Entry 2J0D (X-ray diffraction, 2.75 A resolution); this record covers chain A.

== Chain A ==
Protein: Cytochrome P450 3A4
Source organism: Homo sapiens
Notes: EC 1.14.14.1, 1.14.13.67, 1.14.13.97; fragment: soluble domain, residues 24-502
UniProtKB: P08684 (CP3A4_HUMAN); residues 25-503 here correspond to UniProt positions 24-502 (UniProt number = residue number - 1)
Amino-acid sequence (485 residues; numbered 23 to 507; the number before each row is that of its first residue):
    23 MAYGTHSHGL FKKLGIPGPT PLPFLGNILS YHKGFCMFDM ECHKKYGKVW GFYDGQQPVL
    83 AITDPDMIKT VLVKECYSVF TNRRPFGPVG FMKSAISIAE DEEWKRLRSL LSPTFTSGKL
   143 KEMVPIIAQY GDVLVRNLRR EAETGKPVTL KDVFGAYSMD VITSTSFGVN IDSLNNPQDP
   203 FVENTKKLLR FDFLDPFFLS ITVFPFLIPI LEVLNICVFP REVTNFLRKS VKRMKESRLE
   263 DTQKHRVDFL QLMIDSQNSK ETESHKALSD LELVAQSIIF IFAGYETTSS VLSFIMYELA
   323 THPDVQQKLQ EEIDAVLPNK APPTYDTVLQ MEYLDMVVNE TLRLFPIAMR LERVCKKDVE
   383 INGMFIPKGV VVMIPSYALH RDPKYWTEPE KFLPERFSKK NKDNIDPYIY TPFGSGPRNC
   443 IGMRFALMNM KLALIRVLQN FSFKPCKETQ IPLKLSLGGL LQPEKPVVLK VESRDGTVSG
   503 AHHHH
Disordered / not traced: 23-28, 196-197, 214-218, 261-270, 282-286, 497-507
Differences from the reference sequence: conflict Val392 (Trp391 in P08684)
Bound ions: heme Fe near Cys442 (its only coordinating residue here)
Residues lining bound ligands:
  - erythromycin a (ERY): Phe57, Arg105, Arg106, Phe108, Ser119, Ile120, Phe213, Phe220, Phe241, Ile301, Phe304, Ala305, Thr309, Ala370, Arg372, Glu374, Leu482
  - heme (HEM): Arg105, Ile118, Ser119, Trp126, Arg130, Phe137, Phe271, Ile301, Phe302, Ala305, Gly306, Thr309, Thr310, Val313, Leu364, Ala370, Leu373, Arg375, Pro434, Phe435, Gly436, Ser437, Arg440, Asn441, Cys442, Ile443, Gly444, Phe447, Ala448, Met452
Reported in the primary citation:
  - conformationally variable residues (helix shift): Pro202 to Arg260

== Overview ==
Chain A binds heme and erythromycin a. The paper reports conformational variability at Pro202.
Chain A is Cytochrome P450 3A4 (Homo sapiens); the structure, Crystal structure of human P450 3A4 in complex
with erythromycin, was determined by X-ray diffraction together with 2V0M from the same study.
